PDB entry 8TEA | electron microscopy, 3.40 A resolution | chains D and I of the 7 polymer chains in the assembly

# Chain D
Name: Envelope glycoprotein UL130
From: Human betaherpesvirus 5
UniProtKB: A0A0G2TB82 (A0A0G2TB82_HCMV); residue numbers follow UniProt; this construct covers 26-214
Chain sequence (208 residues; numbered 7 to 214; the number before each row is that of its first residue):
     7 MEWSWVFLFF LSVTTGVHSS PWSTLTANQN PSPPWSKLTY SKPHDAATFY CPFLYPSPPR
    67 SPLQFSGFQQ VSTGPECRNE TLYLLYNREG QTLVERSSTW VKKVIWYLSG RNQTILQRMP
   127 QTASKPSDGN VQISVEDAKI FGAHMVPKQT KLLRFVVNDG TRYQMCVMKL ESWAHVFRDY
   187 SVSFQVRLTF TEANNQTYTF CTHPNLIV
Unresolved in the structure: 7-110
Differences from the reference sequence: initiating methionine (7); expression tag (8-25)
Disulfide bonds: Cys172-Cys207

# Chain I
Name: CS3pt1p4_C1L Fab light chain
From: Homo sapiens
Notes: antibody fragment or engineered binder
Chain sequence (218 residues; numbered 1 to 213 plus 6 insertion-coded residues; 1 number in that range is skipped by the numbering (no residue carries it; nothing is unmodelled there); the number before each row is that of its first residue; a row labelled like 27A-27C holds insertion residues (27A, then the next letters in order)):
     1 QSALTQPAS
    11 VSGSPGQSIS ISCTGTS
27A-27C SDV
    28 GAYDYVSWYQ QHPGKAPRLI IYDVNKRPSG VPYRFSGSKS GTAASLTISG LQSEDEAVYY
    88 CGSYTSSS
95A-95C AFF
    96 YVFGTGTMVT VLRQPKANPT VTLFPPSSEE LQANKATLVC LISDFYPGAV TVAWKADSSP
   156 VKAGVETTTP SKQSNNKYAA SSYLSLTPEQ WKSHRSYSCQ VTHEGSTVEK TVAPTECS
Unresolved in the structure: 107-213

# How chain D and chain I interact
Contacting residue pairs - 9 pairs, chain D then chain I:
  Thr167(D) - Ser93(I)  hydrogen bond (side chain-backbone)
  Arg168(D) - Tyr30(I)
  Arg168(D) - Tyr91(I)
  Arg168(D) - Thr92(I)  hydrogen bond (side chain-backbone)
  Arg168(D) - Ser93(I)
  Arg168(D) - Ser94(I)  hydrogen bond (side chain-backbone)
  Arg168(D) - Phe95B(I)  hydrogen bond (side chain-backbone)
  Arg168(D) - Phe95C(I)
  Gln202(D) - Tyr32(I)
Also at the interface, not in a pair above, chain D (4 interface residues in all): Tyr169

# In short
Chain D and chain I form an interface of 4 and 8 residues respectively; the contacts include 4 hydrogen bonds.
Among the polar pairs are Thr167(D)-Ser93(I), Arg168(D)-Thr92(I) and Arg168(D)-Ser94(I).
Chain D is Envelope glycoprotein UL130 (Human betaherpesvirus 5) and chain I is CS3pt1p4_C1L Fab light chain
(Homo sapiens); the structure, HCMV Pentamer in complex with CS2pt1p2_A10L Fab and CS3pt1p4_C1L Fab, was
determined by electron microscopy together with 8TCO from the same study.
